8XIG - chain A; structure by X-ray diffraction, 1.65 A resolution.

== Chain A ==
Name: Uncoating factor OPG117
Organism: Monkeypox virus
Notes: EC 3.6.4.-
UniProtKB: A0A7H0DN89 (PG117_MONPV); numbering as in UniProt (aligned over 1-224)
Chain sequence (224 residues; numbered 1 to 224; the number before each row is that of its first residue):
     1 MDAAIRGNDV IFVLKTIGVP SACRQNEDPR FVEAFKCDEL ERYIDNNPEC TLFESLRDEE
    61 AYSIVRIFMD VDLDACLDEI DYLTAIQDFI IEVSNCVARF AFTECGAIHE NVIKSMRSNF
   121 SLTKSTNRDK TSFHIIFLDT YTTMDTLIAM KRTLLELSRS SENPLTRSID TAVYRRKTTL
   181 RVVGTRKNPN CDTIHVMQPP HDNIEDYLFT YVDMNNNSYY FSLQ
Metal / ion sites: Mg2+ site 1: D70, D72, D170; Mg2+ site 2: D70, D72 (together with pyrophosphate)
Small-molecule neighbours: pyrophosphate (PPV): D70, D72, S125, K130, S132, H134, R181, K187, H195
From the paper describing this entry:
  - Mg2+ coordination: D70, D72, D170
  - binding site for pyrophosphate: K130, S132, H134, R181, K187
  - catalytic residues: D70, D72, D170
  - mutagenesis - D70A, D72A, D170A: abolished catalytic activity
  - mutagenesis - K130A: unchanged catalytic activity

== Overview ==
Bound to chain A: pyrophosphate. D70, D72 and D170 form the Mg2+ site 1. D70 and D72 form the Mg2+ site 2. The
paper reports catalytic residues D70, D72 and D170; D70A, D72A and D170A abolish catalytic activity.
Chain A is Uncoating factor OPG117 (Monkeypox virus); the structure, The crystal structure of the AEP domain
of MPXV E5, was determined by X-ray diffraction (same publication as 8XIF, 8XJ6, 8XJ7 and 8XJ8).
